Entry 4EC4 (X-ray diffraction, 3.30 A resolution); this record covers chains A and F.

Chain A (and F):
Molecule: Baculoviral IAP repeat-containing protein 4
Source organism: Homo sapiens
Notes: EC 6.3.2.-; fragment: BIR3 domain; chain F of this document is another copy of the same molecule, construct and numbering; everything in this record applies to it too
Reference sequence: P98170 (XIAP_HUMAN); residues 241-356 here = UniProt positions 241-356
Sequence (122 residues; row label = number of the first residue in the row):
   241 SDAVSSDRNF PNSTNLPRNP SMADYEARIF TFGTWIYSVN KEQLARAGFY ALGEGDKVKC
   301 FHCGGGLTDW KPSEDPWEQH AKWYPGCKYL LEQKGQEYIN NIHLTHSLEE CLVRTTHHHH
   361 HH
Unresolved in the structure: 241-245, 355-362 (chain F: 241-247, 353-362)
Sequence notes: expression tag (357-362)
Metal / ion sites: Zn2+: C300, C303, H320, C327
Ligand contacts:
  - 0O6 ((3S,6S,7S,9aS,3'S,6'S,7'S,9a'S)-N,N'-(benzene-1,4-diylbis{butane-4,1-diyl-1H-1,2,3-triazole-1,4-diyl[(S)-phenylmethanediyl]})bis[7-(hydroxymethyl)-6-{[(2S)-2-(methylamino)butanoyl]amino}-5-oxooctahydro-1H-pyrrolo[1,2-a]azepine-3-carboxamide]): N249, P251, L292, K297, V298, K299, G306, L307, T308, D309, W310, K311, E314, Q319, W323, Y324
  - 3,6,9,12,15,18-hexaoxaicosane-1,20-diol (P33): F250, P251, K322, W323, P325, N340, H343
Reported in the primary citation:
  - binding site for 0O6: N249, P251, G306, T308, D309, K311, E314, Q319, W323, Y324
  - conformationally variable residues (order/disorder transition): R248 to S253
  - specificity-determining residues: L292, T308, D309, K311, E314, Q319
  - self-association interface (contacts with another copy of this molecule): R248, S253, R258, H346, S347, E350
  - mutagenesis - C351S: unchanged binding to 0O6

Interface between chain A and chain F:
Pairs across the interface (20):
  R248(A) with E349(F); E350(F), salt bridge
  N249(A) with W323(F)
  F250(A) with K322(F); W323(F), hydrophobic; H343(F); H346(F)
  P251(A) with E350(F)
  N252(A) with E350(F), hydrogen bond
  T254(A) with S347(F)
  R258(A) with E350(F), salt bridge
  K322(A) with R248(F); F250(F)
  W323(A) with R248(F); N249(F)
  H343(A) with F250(F)
  H346(A) with F250(F)
  S347(A) with S253(F)
  E350(A) with N252(F), hydrogen bond; R258(F), salt bridge
Also at the interface, not in a pair above, chain A (16 interface residues in all): S253, C351, R354
Also at the interface, not in a pair above, chain F (15 interface residues in all): T254, L256

Overview:
16 residues of chain A face 15 of chain F across their interface, with 2 hydrogen bonds and 3 salt bridges.
Polar contacts include R248(A)-E350(F), R258(A)-E350(F) and N252(A)-E350(F). The paper reports a binding site
for 0O6 at N249(A), P251(A) and G306(A) among others; C351S of chain A leaves binding to 0O6 unchanged.
Chain A and chain F are both Baculoviral IAP repeat-containing protein 4 (Homo sapiens); the structure,
XIAP-BIR3 in complex with a potent divalent Smac mimetic, was determined by X-ray diffraction, deposited
together with 4EB9.
